PDB entry 3NIG | X-ray diffraction, 2.25 A resolution | chains A and H of the 4 polymer chains in the assembly

[Chain A]
Protein: Integrin alpha-IIb
Source organism: Homo sapiens
Notes: fragment: Integrin alpha-IIb, residues 32-488
Reference sequence: P08514 (ITA2B_HUMAN); residues 1-457 here correspond to UniProt positions 32-488 (UniProt number = residue number + 31)
Amino-acid sequence (457 residues; each row starts with the number of its first residue):
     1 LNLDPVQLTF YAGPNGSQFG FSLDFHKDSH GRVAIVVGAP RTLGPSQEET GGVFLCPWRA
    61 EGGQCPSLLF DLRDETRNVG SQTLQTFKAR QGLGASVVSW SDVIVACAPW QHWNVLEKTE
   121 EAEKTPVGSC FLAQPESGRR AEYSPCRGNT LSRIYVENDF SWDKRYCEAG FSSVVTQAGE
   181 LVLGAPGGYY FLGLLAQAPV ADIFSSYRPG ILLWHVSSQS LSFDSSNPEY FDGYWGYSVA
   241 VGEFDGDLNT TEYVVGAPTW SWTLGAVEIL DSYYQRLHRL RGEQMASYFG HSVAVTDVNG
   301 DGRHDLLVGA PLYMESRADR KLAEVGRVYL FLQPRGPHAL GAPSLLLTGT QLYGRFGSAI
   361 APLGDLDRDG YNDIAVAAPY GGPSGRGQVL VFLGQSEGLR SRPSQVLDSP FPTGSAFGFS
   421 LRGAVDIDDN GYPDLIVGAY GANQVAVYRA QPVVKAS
Curated features (UniProtKB/Swiss-Prot):
  - binding site (Ca(2+)): E243, D245, D247, T250, E252, D297, N299, D301, R303, D305, D365, D367, D369, Y371, D373, D426, D428, N430, Y432, D434
  - glycosylation (N-linked (GlcNAc...) asparagine): N15, N249
Disulfides: C56-C65, C107-C130, C146-C167
Metal / ion sites: Ca2+ site 1: E243, D245, D247, T250, E252; Ca2+ site 2: D297, N299, D301, R303, D305; Ca2+ site 3: D365, D367, D369, Y371, D373; Ca2+ site 4: D426, D428, N430, Y432, D434
What the authors report for this chain:
  - specificity-determining residues: Y190, D232
  - mutagenesis - Y190F (Kd 80muM), D232H (Kd 1000muM): decreased binding to RUC-1
  - mutagenesis - Y190F, D232H: unchanged binding to Fibrinogen

[Chain H]
Protein: Monoclonal antibody 10E5 heavy chain
Source organism: Mus musculus
Notes: antibody fragment or engineered binder
Amino-acid sequence (221 residues; numbered 1 to 221; the number before each row is that of its first residue):
     1 EVQLQQSGAE LVKPGASVKL SCTASGFNIK DTYVHWVKQR PEQGLEWIGR IDPANGYTKY
    61 DPKFQGKATI TADTSSNTAY LQLSSLTSED TAVYYCVRPL YDYYAMDYWG QGTSVTVSSA
   121 KTTAPSVYPL APVCGDTTGS SVTLGCLVKG YFPEPVTLTW NSGSLSSGVH TFPAVLQSDL
   181 YTLSSSVTVT SSTWPSQSIT CNVAHPASST KVDKKIEPRG P
Unresolved in the structure: 135-137, 220-221
Disulfides: C22-C96, C146-C201

[Interface between chain A and chain H]
Contacting residue pairs - 21 pairs, chain A then chain H:
  R77(A) with D102(H), salt bridge; Y104(H)
  V79(A) with Y104(H), hydrophobic
  G80(A) with Y104(H)
  Q82(A) with Y104(H), hydrogen bond
  L84(A) with Y104(H)
  N149(A) with Y33(H), hydrogen bond; Y104(H), hydrogen bond
  I154(A) with Y57(H)
  N158(A) with Y57(H), hydrogen bond
  S205(A) with Y101(H)
  S206(A) with Y101(H)
  I211(A) with D102(H)
  L213(A) with Y103(H), hydrogen bond (backbone-backbone); Y104(H)
  W214(A) with Y101(H); Y103(H)
  H215(A) with D31(H), hydrogen bond (side chain-backbone); T32(H); Y101(H), hydrogen bond (backbone-backbone); Y103(H)
Other interface residues (no listed pair), chain A (15 interface residues in all): E117
Other interface residues (no listed pair), chain H (11 interface residues in all): K59, P99, L100

[Overview]
The interface between chain A and chain H involves 15 residues on one side and 11 on the other; the contacts
include 7 hydrogen bonds and 1 salt bridge. Among the polar pairs are R77(A)-D102(H), Q82(A)-Y104(H) and
N149(A)-Y33(H). From the paper: Y190F and D232H of chain A reduce binding to RUC-1; specificity determinants
Y190(A) and D232(A).
Chain A is Integrin alpha-IIb (Homo sapiens) and chain H is Monoclonal antibody 10E5 heavy chain (Mus
musculus); the structure, The Closed Headpiece of Integrin IIb 3 and its Complex with an IIb 3 -Specific
Antagonist ..., was determined by X-ray diffraction, deposited together with 3NID and 3NIF.
